PDB entry 3HQN | X-ray diffraction, 2.00 A resolution | chains D and A

[Chain D (and A)]
Name: Pyruvate kinase
Organism: Leishmania mexicana
Notes: EC 2.7.1.40; chain A of this document is another copy of the same molecule, construct and numbering; everything in this record applies to it too
UniProtKB: Q27686 (KPYK_LEIME); residues 0-498 here correspond to UniProt positions 1-499 (UniProt number = residue number + 1)
Chain sequence (499 residues; numbered 0 to 498; the number before each row is that of its first residue; numbering starts at 0):
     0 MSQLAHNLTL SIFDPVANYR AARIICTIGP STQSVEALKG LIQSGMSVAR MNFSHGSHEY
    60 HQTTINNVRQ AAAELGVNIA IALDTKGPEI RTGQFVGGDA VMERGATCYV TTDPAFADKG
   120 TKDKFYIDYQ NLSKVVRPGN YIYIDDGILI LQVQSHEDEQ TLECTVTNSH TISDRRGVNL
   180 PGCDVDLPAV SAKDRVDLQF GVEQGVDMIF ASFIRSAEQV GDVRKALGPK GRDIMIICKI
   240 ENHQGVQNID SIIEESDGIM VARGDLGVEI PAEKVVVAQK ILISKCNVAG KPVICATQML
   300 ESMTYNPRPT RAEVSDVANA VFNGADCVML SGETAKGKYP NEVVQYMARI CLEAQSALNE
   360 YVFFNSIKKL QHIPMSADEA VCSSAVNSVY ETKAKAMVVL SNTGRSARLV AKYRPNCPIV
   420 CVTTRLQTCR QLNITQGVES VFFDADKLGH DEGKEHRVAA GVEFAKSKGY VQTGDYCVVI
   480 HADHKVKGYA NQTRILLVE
Not modelled in the structure: 0, 484-488 (chain A: 0, 482-487)
Bound ions: K+ site 1: Asn51, Ser53, Asp83, Thr84 (together with glycerol); K+ site 2: Gln354, Leu357, Glu359
UniProt features mapped onto this chain:
  - binding site (substrate): Arg49, Gly263, Asp264, Thr296
  - binding site (ATP): Asn51 to His54, Arg90
  - binding site (K(+)): Asn51, Ser53, Asp83, Thr84
  - binding site (Mg(2+)): Glu240, Asp264
  - site: Lys238 (Transition state stabilizer)

[How chain D and chain A interact]
Contacting residue pairs - 70 pairs, chain D then chain A:
  Ser1(D) - Val361(A)
  Leu3(D) - Ser283(A)
  Leu3(D) - Val287(A)  hydrophobic
  Leu3(D) - Ile366(A)  hydrophobic
  Asn6(D) - Lys279(A)
  Asn6(D) - Ile280(A)
  Asn6(D) - Ser283(A)  hydrogen bond
  Leu7(D) - Ser283(A)
  Leu7(D) - Lys284(A)  hydrogen bond (backbone-side chain)
  Leu7(D) - Val287(A)  hydrophobic
  Leu7(D) - Leu369(A)  hydrophobic
  Leu9(D) - Ile280(A)
  Ile11(D) - Ile269(A)  hydrophobic
  Ile11(D) - Lys273(A)  hydrogen bond (backbone-side chain)
  Ile11(D) - Val276(A)  hydrophobic
  Ile11(D) - Ala277(A)
  Phe12(D) - His242(A)
  Phe12(D) - Gln246(A)
  His242(D) - Phe12(A)
  Gln246(D) - Phe12(A)
  Arg262(D) - Arg310(A)
  Ala271(D) - Val313(A)
  Ala271(D) - Tyr345(A)
  Glu272(D) - Val313(A)
  Glu272(D) - Tyr345(A)  hydrogen bond
  Glu272(D) - Arg348(A)
  Glu272(D) - Glu352(A)
  Lys273(D) - Ile11(A)  hydrogen bond (side chain-backbone)
  Lys273(D) - Glu352(A)  salt bridge
  Val275(D) - Ser314(A)
  Val275(D) - Ala317(A)  hydrophobic
  Val276(D) - Ile11(A)  hydrophobic
  Val276(D) - Glu352(A)
  Val276(D) - Ala356(A)  hydrophobic
  Ala277(D) - Ile11(A)
  Lys279(D) - Asn6(A)
  Lys279(D) - Phe321(A)
  Ile280(D) - Asn6(A)
  Ile280(D) - Leu9(A)  hydrophobic
  Ser283(D) - Leu3(A)
  Ser283(D) - Asn6(A)  hydrogen bond
  Ser283(D) - Leu7(A)
  Lys284(D) - Leu7(A)  hydrogen bond (side chain-backbone)
  Val287(D) - Leu3(A)  hydrophobic
  Val287(D) - Leu7(A)  hydrophobic
  Gln297(D) - Arg310(A)
  Arg310(D) - Arg262(A)
  Arg310(D) - Gln297(A)
  Arg310(D) - Asp315(A)  salt bridge
  Ala311(D) - Ala311(A)
  Ala311(D) - Glu312(A)
  Glu312(D) - Ala311(A)
  Val313(D) - Ala271(A)
  Val313(D) - Glu272(A)
  Ser314(D) - Val275(A)
  Ser314(D) - Asp315(A)
  Asp315(D) - Arg310(A)  salt bridge
  Asp315(D) - Ser314(A)
  Ala317(D) - Val275(A)  hydrophobic
  Asn318(D) - Asn318(A)
  Phe321(D) - Lys279(A)
  Tyr345(D) - Ala271(A)
  Tyr345(D) - Glu272(A)  hydrogen bond
  Arg348(D) - Glu272(A)
  Glu352(D) - Glu272(A)
  Glu352(D) - Lys273(A)  salt bridge
  Glu352(D) - Val276(A)
  Ala356(D) - Val276(A)  hydrophobic
  Phe362(D) - Leu3(A)  hydrophobic
  Leu369(D) - Leu7(A)  hydrophobic
Interface residues without a listed pair, chain D (47 interface residues in all): Gln2, Ala4, Ser10, Val245, Ile269, Asn286, Ile349, Val361, Ser365, Ile366
Interface residues without a listed pair, chain A (45 interface residues in all): Ser1, Gln2, Asp13, Val245, Ile349, Phe362, Ser365

[Overview]
47 residues of chain D face 45 of chain A across their interface; the contacts include 8 hydrogen bonds and 4
salt bridges. Among the polar pairs are Lys273(D)-Glu352(A), Arg310(D)-Asp315(A) and Asn6(D)-Ser283(A).
Chain D and chain A are both Pyruvate kinase (Leishmania mexicana); the structure, Apo crystal structure of
Leishmania mexicana(LmPYK)pyruvate kinase, was determined by X-ray diffraction, deposited together with 3HQO,
3HQP and 3HQQ.
